PDB entry 6RPR | X-ray diffraction, 2.26 A resolution | chains D and G of the 4 polymer chains in the assembly

== Chain D ==
Name: barrier to autointegration factor (BAF)
Organism: Homo sapiens
Chain sequence (87 residues; row label = number of the first residue in the row):
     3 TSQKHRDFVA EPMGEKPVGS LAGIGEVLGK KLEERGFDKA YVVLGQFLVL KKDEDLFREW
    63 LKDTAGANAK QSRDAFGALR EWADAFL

== Chain G ==
Name: LEM domain of emerin mutant T43I
Organism: Homo sapiens
Chain sequence (43 residues; numbered 2 to 44; the number before each row is that of its first residue):
     2 DNYADLSDTE LTTLLRRYNI PHGPVVGSTR RLYEKKIFEY EIQ
What the authors report for this chain:
  - disease-associated variants - P22L: unchanged stability
  - disease-associated variants - P22L: unchanged binding to barrier to autointegration factor (BAF) (chain D)
  - disease-associated variants - K37DEL: decreased binding to barrier to autointegration factor (BAF) (chain D)
  - disease-associated variants - K37DEL: decreased expression
  - disease-associated variants - K37DEL: decreased stability (citing earlier work)
  - disease-associated variants - K37DEL: unchanged localization
  - mutagenesis - K37DEL: decreased stability (citing earlier work)
  - mutagenesis - K37DEL: decreased expression
  - mutagenesis - K37DEL: unchanged localization
  - mutagenesis - K37DEL: decreased binding to barrier to autointegration factor (BAF) (chain D)
  - mutagenesis - P22L: unchanged binding to barrier to autointegration factor (BAF) (chain D)

== Chain D / chain G interface ==
Residue-residue contacts - 14 pairs, chain D then chain G:
  Gln48(D) with Ser29(G), hydrogen bond; Thr30(G)
  Val51(D) with Pro25(G); Thr30(G)
  Leu52(D) with Thr30(G); Leu33(G), hydrophobic; Tyr34(G)
  Leu58(D) with Pro22(G); Leu33(G), hydrophobic; Tyr34(G)
  Glu61(D) with Lys36(G), salt bridge; Lys37(G), salt bridge
  Trp62(D) with Ser29(G)
  Asp65(D) with Lys36(G), salt bridge
Interface residues without a listed pair, chain D (8 interface residues in all): Lys53
Interface residues without a listed pair, chain G (12 interface residues in all): His23, Gly24, Val27, Glu40
From the paper, about this interface:
  - interface residues, chain G: Pro22(G), Lys37(G) (citing earlier work)

== Summary ==
8 residues of chain D and 12 residues of chain G are in contact; the contacts include 1 hydrogen bond and 3
salt bridges. Polar contacts include Glu61(D)-Lys36(G), Glu61(D)-Lys37(G) and Asp65(D)-Lys36(G). The paper
reports that K37DEL of chain G reduces binding to barrier to autointegration factor (BAF) (chain D); interface
residues Pro22(G) and Lys37(G).
Here chain D is barrier to autointegration factor (BAF) and chain G is LEM domain of emerin mutant T43I, both
from Homo sapiens. Entry 6RPR (LEM domain of Emerin mutant T43I in complex with BAF dimer and the Igfold of
the ...) was determined by X-ray diffraction.
